Entry 7VPZ (electron microscopy, 4.14 A resolution (low resolution: residue-level contacts below are approximate; hydrogen-bond / salt-bridge calls are withheld)); this record covers chains D and O of the 11 polymer chains in the assembly.

Chain D:
Protein: DNA-directed RNA polymerase subunit beta'
Source organism: Streptomyces coelicolor A3(2)
Notes: EC 2.7.7.6
Reference sequence: Q8CJT1 (RPOC_STRCO); numbering as in UniProt (aligned over 1-1299)
Chain sequence (1307 residues; row label = number of the first residue in the row):
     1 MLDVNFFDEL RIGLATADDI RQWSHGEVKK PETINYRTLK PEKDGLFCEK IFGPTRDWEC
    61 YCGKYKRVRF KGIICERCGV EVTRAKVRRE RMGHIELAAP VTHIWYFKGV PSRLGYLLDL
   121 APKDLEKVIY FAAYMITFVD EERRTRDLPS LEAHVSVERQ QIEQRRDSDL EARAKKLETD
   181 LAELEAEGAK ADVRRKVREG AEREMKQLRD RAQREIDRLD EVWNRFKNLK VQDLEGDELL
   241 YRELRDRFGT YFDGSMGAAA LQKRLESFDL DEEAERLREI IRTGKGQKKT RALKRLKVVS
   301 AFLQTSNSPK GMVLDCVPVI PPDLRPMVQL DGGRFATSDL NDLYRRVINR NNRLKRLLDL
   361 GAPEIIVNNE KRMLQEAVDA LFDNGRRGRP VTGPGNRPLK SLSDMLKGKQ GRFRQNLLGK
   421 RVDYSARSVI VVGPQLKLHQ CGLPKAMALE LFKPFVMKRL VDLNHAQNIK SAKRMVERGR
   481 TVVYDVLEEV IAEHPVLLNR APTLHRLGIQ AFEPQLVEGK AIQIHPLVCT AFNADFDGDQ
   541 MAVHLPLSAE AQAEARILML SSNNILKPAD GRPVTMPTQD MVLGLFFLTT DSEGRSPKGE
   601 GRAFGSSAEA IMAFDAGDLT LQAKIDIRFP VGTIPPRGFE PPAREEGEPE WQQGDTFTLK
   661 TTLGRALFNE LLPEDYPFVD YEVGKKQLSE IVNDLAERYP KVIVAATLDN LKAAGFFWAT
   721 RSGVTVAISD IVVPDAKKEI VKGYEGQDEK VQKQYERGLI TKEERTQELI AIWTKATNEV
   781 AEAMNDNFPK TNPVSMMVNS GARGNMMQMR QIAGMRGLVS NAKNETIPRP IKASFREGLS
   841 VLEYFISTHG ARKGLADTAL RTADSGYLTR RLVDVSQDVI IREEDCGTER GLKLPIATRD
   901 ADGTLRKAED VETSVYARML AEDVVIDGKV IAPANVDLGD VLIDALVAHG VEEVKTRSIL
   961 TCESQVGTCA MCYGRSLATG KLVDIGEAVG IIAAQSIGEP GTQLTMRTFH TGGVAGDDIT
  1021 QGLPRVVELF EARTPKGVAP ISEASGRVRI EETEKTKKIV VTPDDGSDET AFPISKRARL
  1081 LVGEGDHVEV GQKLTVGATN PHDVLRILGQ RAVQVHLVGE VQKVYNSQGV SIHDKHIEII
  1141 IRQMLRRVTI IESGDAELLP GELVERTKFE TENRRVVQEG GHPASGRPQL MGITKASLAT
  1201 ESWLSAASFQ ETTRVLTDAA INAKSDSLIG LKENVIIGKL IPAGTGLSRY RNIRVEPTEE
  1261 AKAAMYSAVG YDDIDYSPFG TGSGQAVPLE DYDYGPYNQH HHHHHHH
Not modelled in the structure: 1-6, 1266-1307
Differences from the reference sequence: expression tag (1300-1307)
UniProt features mapped onto this chain:
  - binding site (Zn(2+)): Cys60, Cys62, Cys75, Cys78, Cys886, Cys962, Cys969, Cys972
  - binding site (Mg(2+)): Asp535, Asp537, Asp539
Bound ions: Zn2+ site 1: Cys60, Cys62, Cys75, Cys78; Mg2+: Asp539 (shared with 1 residue of chain Q); Zn2+ site 2: Cys886, Cys962, Cys969, Cys972

Chain O:
Molecule: 84-nt DNA strand
Sequence (84 nucleotides; row label = number of the first residue in the row):
     1 CAAGGCACAT GACAACGGTG TTCAGTGCCG CGTTGCCCGA TACCCCCTAC CCGTAGTTGA
    61 CTGGCATCCG GGCGCCGGGT CGCC

How chain D and chain O interact:
Contacting residue pairs - 10 pairs, chain D then chain O:
  Tyr36(D) - DC51(O)
  Tyr36(D) - DC52(O)
  Pro111(D) - DG78(O)
  Tyr116(D) - DG78(O)
  Tyr116(D) - DG79(O)
  Arg291(D) - DG78(O)
  Arg291(D) - DG79(O)
  Lys294(D) - DG78(O)
  Arg1033(D) - DG74(O)
  Arg1033(D) - DC75(O)
Also at the interface, not in a pair above, chain D (7 interface residues in all): Pro122

In short:
7 residues of chain D and 6 residues of chain O are in contact. Cys60(D), Cys62(D), Cys75(D) and Cys78(D)
coordinate Zn2+ site 1. Curated annotation (UniProt) lists 8 Zn2+-binding residues and 3 Mg2+-binding residues
on chain D.
Chain D is DNA-directed RNA polymerase subunit beta' (Streptomyces coelicolor A3(2)) and chain O is an 84-nt
DNA strand; the structure, Cryo-EM structure of Streptomyces coelicolor transcription initial complex with one
Zur dimer, was determined by electron microscopy together with 7VO0, 7VO9, 7VPD, 7X74, 7X75 and 7X76 from the
same study.
